Entry 1MNF (X-ray diffraction, 3.00 A resolution); this record covers chains E and H of the 28 polymer chains in the assembly.

== Chain E (and H) ==
Protein: groEL protein
Source organism: Escherichia coli
Notes: chain H of this document is another copy of the same molecule, construct and numbering; everything in this record applies to it too
UniProtKB: P0A6F5 (CH60_ECOLI); residues 2-548 here correspond to UniProt positions 1-547 (UniProt number = residue number - 1)
Amino-acid sequence (547 residues; row label = number of the first residue in the row):
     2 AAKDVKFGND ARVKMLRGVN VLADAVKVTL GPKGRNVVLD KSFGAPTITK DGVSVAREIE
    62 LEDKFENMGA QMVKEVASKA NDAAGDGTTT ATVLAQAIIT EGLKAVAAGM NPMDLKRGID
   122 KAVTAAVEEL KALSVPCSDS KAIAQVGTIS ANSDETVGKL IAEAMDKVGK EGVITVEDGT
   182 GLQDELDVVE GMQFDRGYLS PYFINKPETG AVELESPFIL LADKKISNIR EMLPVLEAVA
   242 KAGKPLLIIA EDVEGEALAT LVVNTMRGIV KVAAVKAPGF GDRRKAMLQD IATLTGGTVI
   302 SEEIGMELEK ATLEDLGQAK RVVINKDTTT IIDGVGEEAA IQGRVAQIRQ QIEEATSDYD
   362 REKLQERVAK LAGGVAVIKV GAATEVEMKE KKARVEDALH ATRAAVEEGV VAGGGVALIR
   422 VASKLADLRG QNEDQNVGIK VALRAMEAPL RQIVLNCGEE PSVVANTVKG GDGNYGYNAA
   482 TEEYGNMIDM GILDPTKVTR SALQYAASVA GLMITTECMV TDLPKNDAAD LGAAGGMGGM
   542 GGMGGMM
Unresolved in the structure: 527-548
What the authors report for this chain:
  - binding site for 12-residue peptide substrate: Arg231, Asn265, Arg268

== Interface between chain E and chain H ==
Residue-residue contacts (7; chain E residue first):
  Arg452(E) - Glu461(H)  salt bridge
  Glu461(E) - Ser463(H)  hydrogen bond
  Ser463(E) - Glu461(H)  hydrogen bond
  Ser463(E) - Val464(H)
  Val464(E) - Ser463(H)
  Val464(E) - Asn467(H)
  Asn467(E) - Val464(H)
Interface residues without a listed pair, chain H (5 interface residues in all): Arg452

== In short ==
The chain E/chain H interface involves 5 residues from each chain; the contacts include 2 hydrogen bonds and 1
salt bridge. Polar contacts include Arg452(E)-Glu461(H) and Glu461(E)-Ser463(H). The paper reports a binding
site for 12-residue peptide substrate at Arg231(E), Asn265(E) and Arg268(E).
Both chains are groEL protein (Escherichia coli). Entry 1MNF (Domain motions in GroEL upon binding of an
oligopeptide) was determined by X-ray diffraction.
